Entry 3DHQ (X-ray diffraction, 2.15 A resolution); this record covers chain A.

# Chain A
Name: Thermonuclease
Source organism: Staphylococcus aureus
Notes: EC 3.1.31.1; fragment: nuclease
UniProtKB: P00644 (NUC_STAAU); residues 1-149 here correspond to UniProt positions 83-231 (UniProt number = residue number + 82)
Sequence (143 residues; each row starts with the number of its first residue; note: 6 numbers in that range are skipped by the numbering (no residue carries them; nothing is unmodelled there)):
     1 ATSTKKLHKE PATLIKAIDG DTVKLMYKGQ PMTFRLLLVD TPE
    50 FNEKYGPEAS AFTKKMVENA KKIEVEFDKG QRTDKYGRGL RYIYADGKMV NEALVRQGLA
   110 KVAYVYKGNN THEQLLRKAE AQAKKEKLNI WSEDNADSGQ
Not modelled in the structure: 1-6, 142-149
Sequence notes: engineered mutation F50 (Gly132 in P00644), N51 (Val133 in P00644), R90 (Ala172 in P00644), G117 (Pro199 in P00644), L124 (His206 in P00644), A128 (Ser210 in P00644)
UniProt features mapped onto this chain:
  - active site: R35, E43, R87
  - binding site (Ca(2+)): D21, D40, T41
Bound ions: Ca2+: D21, D40, T41, E43 (together with thymidine-3',5'-diphosphate)
Residues lining bound ligands: thymidine-3',5'-diphosphate (THP): D21, R35, L36, L37, D40, E43, Q80, D83, K84, Y85, R87, L89, Y113, Y115
From the paper describing this entry:
  - mutagenesis - A90R: decreased catalytic activity
  - contacts within the chain: Y27-R90 (hydrogen bond)
  - conformationally variable residues (side-chain flip): F76, K78 to Q80, R81
  - mutagenesis - A90R: decreased stability

# Overview
Bound to chain A: thymidine-3',5'-diphosphate. D21, D40, T41 and E43 coordinate Ca2+. Curated annotation
(UniProt) lists 3 active-site residues and 3 Ca2+-binding residues. The paper reports that A90R reduces
catalytic activity; conformational variability at F76, K78 and R81.
Chain A is Thermonuclease (Staphylococcus aureus); the structure, Crystal structure of Staphylococcal nuclease
variant Delta+PHS A90R at cryogenic temperature, was determined by X-ray diffraction, deposited together with
3D4W and 3D8G.
